PDB entry 3GP1 | X-ray diffraction, 2.05 A resolution | chains A and C of the 3 polymer chains in the assembly

Chain A:
Protein: DNA glycosylase
From: Geobacillus stearothermophilus
Notes: EC 4.2.99.18
Reference sequence: P84131 (P84131_BACST); numbering as in UniProt (aligned over 2-274)
Chain sequence (273 residues; row label = number of the first residue in the row):
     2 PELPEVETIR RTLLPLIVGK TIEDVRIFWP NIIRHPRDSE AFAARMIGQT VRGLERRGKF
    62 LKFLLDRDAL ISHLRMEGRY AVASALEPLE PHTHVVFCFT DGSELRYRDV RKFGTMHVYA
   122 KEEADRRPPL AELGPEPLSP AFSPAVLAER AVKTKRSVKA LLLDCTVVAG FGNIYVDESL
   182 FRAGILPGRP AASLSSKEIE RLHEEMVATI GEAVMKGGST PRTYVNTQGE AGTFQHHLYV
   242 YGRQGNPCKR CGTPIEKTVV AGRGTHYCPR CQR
Disordered / not traced: 217-237
Construct notes: engineered mutation Cys166 (Gln in P84131), Pro222 (Val in P84131)
Bound ions: Zn2+: Cys249, Cys252, Cys269, Cys272

Chain C:
Molecule: 15-nt DNA strand
Sequence (15 nucleotides; each row starts with the number of its first residue):
     1 TGCGTCCGGA TCTAC
Disordered / not traced: 1-3
Modified residues: 8OG (8-oxo-2'-deoxy-guanosine-5'-monophosphate) at position 8

How chain A and chain C interact:
Contacting residue pairs (17; chain A residue first):
  Lys60(A) with DG9(C), salt bridge to the phosphate; DA10(C), phosphate contact
  His74(A) with DG9(C), hydrogen bond to the phosphate; DA10(C), salt bridge to the phosphate
  Arg76(A) with DG9(C), hydrogen bond to the base; DA10(C), hydrogen bond to the sugar
  Arg112(A) with 8OG_8(C), base contact
  Phe114(A) with 8OG_8(C), base contact; DG9(C), base contact
  Pro129(A) with DC12(C), phosphate contact
  Pro130(A) with DT11(C), phosphate contact
  Gly173(A) with DG9(C), phosphate contact
  Asn174(A) with 8OG_8(C), phosphate contact; DG9(C), hydrogen bond to the phosphate
  Arg264(A) with 8OG_8(C), phosphate contact; DG9(C), salt bridge to the phosphate
  Gly265(A) with 8OG_8(C), hydrogen bond to the phosphate
Also at the interface, not in a pair above, chain A (19 interface residues in all): Glu3, Phe61, Met77, Leu164, Cys166, Gly171, Tyr242, Gly263

In short:
19 residues of chain A face 5 of chain C across their interface; the contacts include 5 hydrogen bonds and 3
salt bridges. Among the polar pairs are Arg76(A)-DG9(C), Arg76(A)-DA10(C) and His74(A)-DG9(C). Cys249(A),
Cys252(A), Cys269(A) and Cys272(A) form the Zn2+ site.
Here chain A is DNA glycosylase (Geobacillus stearothermophilus) and chain C is a 15-nt DNA strand. Entry 3GP1
(MutM encountering an intrahelical 8-oxoguanine (oxoG) lesion in EC3-V222P complex) was determined by X-ray
diffraction, deposited together with 3GO8, 3GPP, 3GPU, 3GPX, 3GPY, 3GQ3 and 3GQ4.
